Entry 5MFX (X-ray diffraction, 1.60 A resolution); this record covers chains A and B.

Chain A:
Protein: Genome polyprotein
Source organism: Zika virus (strain Mr 766)
Reference sequence: A0A160JCU6 (A0A160JCU6_ZIKV); residues 183-623 here correspond to UniProt positions 1685-2125 (UniProt number = residue number + 1502)
Amino-acid sequence (451 residues; row label = number of the first residue in the row):
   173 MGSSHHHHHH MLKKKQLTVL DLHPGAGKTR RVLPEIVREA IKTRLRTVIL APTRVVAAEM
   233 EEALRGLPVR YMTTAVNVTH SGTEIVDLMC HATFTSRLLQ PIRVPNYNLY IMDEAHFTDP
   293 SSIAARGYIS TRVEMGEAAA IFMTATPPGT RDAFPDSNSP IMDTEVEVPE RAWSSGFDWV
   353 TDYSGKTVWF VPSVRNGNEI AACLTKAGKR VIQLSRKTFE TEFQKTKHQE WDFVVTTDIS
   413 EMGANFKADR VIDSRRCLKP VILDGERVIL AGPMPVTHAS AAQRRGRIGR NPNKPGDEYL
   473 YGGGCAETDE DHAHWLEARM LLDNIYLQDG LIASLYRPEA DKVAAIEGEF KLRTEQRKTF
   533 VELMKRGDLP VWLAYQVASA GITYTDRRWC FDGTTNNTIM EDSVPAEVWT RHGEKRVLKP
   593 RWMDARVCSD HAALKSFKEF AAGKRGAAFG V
Disordered / not traced: 173-182, 617-623
Differences from the reference sequence: initiating methionine (173); expression tag (174-182)

Chain B:
Molecule: 9-nt RNA strand
Sequence (9 nucleotides; numbered 1 to 9; the number before each row is that of its first residue):
     1 AGACUCCAU
Disordered / not traced: 6-9

Chain A / chain B interface:
Residue-residue contacts (34; chain A residue first):
  Thr-225(A) with A3(B), phosphate contact; C4(B), phosphate contact
  Arg-226(A) with C4(B), hydrogen bond to the phosphate; U5(B), salt bridge to the phosphate
  Thr-245(A) with U5(B), hydrogen bond to the phosphate
  Cys-262(A) with C4(B), sugar contact
  Ala-264(A) with A3(B), sugar contact; C4(B), sugar contact
  Thr-265(A) with C4(B), hydrogen bond to the sugar; U5(B), phosphate contact
  Phe-289(A) with G2(B), sugar contact; A3(B), sugar contact
  Asp-291(A) with G2(B), hydrogen bond to the base; A3(B), sugar contact
  Pro-364(A) with A1(B), sugar contact
  Ser-365(A) with A1(B), sugar contact
  Val-366(A) with A1(B), hydrogen bond to the phosphate
  Ser-387(A) with G2(B), phosphate contact
  Arg-388(A) with G2(B), hydrogen bond to the phosphate; A3(B), salt bridge to the phosphate; C4(B), salt bridge to the phosphate
  Thr-409(A) with A1(B), phosphate contact; G2(B), hydrogen bond to the phosphate
  Asp-410(A) with A1(B), hydrogen bond to the sugar; G2(B), sugar contact
  Ile-411(A) with G2(B), sugar contact; A3(B), phosphate contact
  Leu-430(A) with A1(B), sugar contact
  Pro-432(A) with A1(B), base contact
  Leu-442(A) with A1(B), base contact
  Asp-540(A) with A3(B), hydrogen bond to the base; C4(B), base contact
  Arg-598(A) with A1(B), base contact
  Asp-602(A) with A1(B), phosphate contact
Interface residues without a listed pair, chain A (28 interface residues in all): Pro-224, Met-244, Thr-246, Arg-367, His-486, Ser-601

Summary:
Chain A and chain B form an interface of 28 and 5 residues respectively, with 9 hydrogen bonds and 3 salt
bridges. Polar pairs include Asp-291(A)/G2(B), Asp-540(A)/A3(B) and Thr-265(A)/C4(B).
Here chain A is Genome polyprotein (Zika virus (strain Mr 766)) and chain B is a 9-nt RNA strand. Entry 5MFX
(Zika NS3 helicase:RNA complex) was determined by X-ray diffraction.
